2BLH - chain A; structure by X-ray diffraction, 1.77 A resolution.

== Chain A ==
Protein: Myoglobin
Source organism: Physeter catodon
Reference sequence: P02185 (MYG_PHYCA); residues 1-153 here = UniProt positions 1-153
Chain sequence (153 residues; each row starts with the number of its first residue):
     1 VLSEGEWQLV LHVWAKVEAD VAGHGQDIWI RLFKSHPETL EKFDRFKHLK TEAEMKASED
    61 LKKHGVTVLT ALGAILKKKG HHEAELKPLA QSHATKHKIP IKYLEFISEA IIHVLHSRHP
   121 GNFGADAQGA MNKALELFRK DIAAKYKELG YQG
Construct notes: engineered mutation Trp29 (Leu in P02185)
Ion coordination: heme Fe near His93 (its only coordinating residue here)
Ligand contacts: heme (HEM): Trp29, Thr39, Lys42, Phe43, Arg45, His64, Thr67, Val68, Ala71, Leu72, Leu89, Ser92, His93, His97, Ile99, Tyr103, Leu104, Ile107, Phe138

== Summary ==
Ligands of chain A: heme.
Chain A is Myoglobin (Physeter catodon); the structure, Ligand Migration and Protein Fluctuations in Myoglobin
Mutant L29W, was determined by X-ray diffraction together with 2BLI and 2BLJ from the same study.
